PDB entry 7C0M | electron microscopy, 3.90 A resolution | chains H and J of the 22 polymer chains in the assembly

[Chain H]
Protein: Histone H2B type 1-J
Organism: Homo sapiens
UniProtKB: P06899 (H2B1J_HUMAN); residues 1-125 here correspond to UniProt positions 2-126 (UniProt number = residue number + 1)
Sequence (129 residues; row label = number of the first residue in the row; numbers below 1 keep their minus sign (Gly-3 is residue -3)):
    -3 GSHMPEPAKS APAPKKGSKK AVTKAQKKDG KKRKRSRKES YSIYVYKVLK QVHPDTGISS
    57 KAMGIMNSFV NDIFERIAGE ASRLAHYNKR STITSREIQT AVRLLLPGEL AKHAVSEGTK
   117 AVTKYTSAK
Disordered / not traced: -3 to 31, 125
Differences from the reference sequence: expression tag (-3 to 0)
UniProt features mapped onto this chain:
  - modified residue: Pro1 (N-acetylproline), Glu2 (ADP-ribosyl glutamic acid), Lys5 (N6-(2-hydroxyisobutyryl)lysine), Ser6 (ADP-ribosylserine), Lys11 (N6-(beta-hydroxybutyryl)lysine), Lys12 (N6-(2-hydroxyisobutyryl)lysine), Ser14 (Phosphoserine), Lys15 (N6-acetyllysine), Lys16 (N6-(beta-hydroxybutyryl)lysine), Lys20 (N6-(2-hydroxyisobutyryl)lysine), Lys23 (N6-(2-hydroxyisobutyryl)lysine), Lys24 (N6-(2-hydroxyisobutyryl)lysine), Lys34 (N6-(2-hydroxyisobutyryl)lysine), Glu35 (PolyADP-ribosyl glutamic acid), Ser36 (Phosphoserine), Lys43 (N6-(2-hydroxyisobutyryl)lysine), Lys46 (N6-(2-hydroxyisobutyryl)lysine), Lys57 (N6,N6-dimethyllysine), Arg79 (Dimethylated arginine), Lys85 (N6,N6,N6-trimethyllysine) and 6 more in UniProt
  - glycosylation: Ser112 (O-linked (GlcNAc) serine)
  - cross-link (Glycyl lysine isopeptide (Lys-Gly)): Lys5 (interchain with G-Cter in SUMO2), Lys20 (interchain with G-Cter in SUMO2), Lys34 (interchain with G-Cter in ubiquitin), Lys120 (interchain with G-Cter in ubiquitin)

[Chain J]
Molecule: 145-nt DNA strand
Organism: synthetic construct
Sequence (145 nucleotides; each row starts with the number of its first residue):
     1 ATCGATGTAT ATATCTGACA CGTGCCTGGA GACTAGGGAG TAATCCCCTT GGCGGTTAAA
    61 ACGCGGGGGA CAGCGCGTAC GTGCGTTTAA GCGGTGCTAG AGCTGTCTAC GACCAATTGA
   121 GCGGCCTCGG CACCGGGATT CTGAT

[Chain H / chain J interface]
Contacting residue pairs - 14 pairs, chain H then chain J:
  Ser32(H) - DT27(J)  phosphate contact
  Arg33(H) - DC26(J)  hydrogen bond to the base
  Arg33(H) - DT27(J)  sugar contact
  Tyr42(H) - DA20(J)  hydrogen bond to the phosphate
  Gly53(H) - DA20(J)  phosphate contact
  Ile54(H) - DA20(J)  phosphate contact
  Ser55(H) - DC19(J)  hydrogen bond to the phosphate
  Ser56(H) - DC19(J)  hydrogen bond to the phosphate
  Arg86(H) - DA39(J)  phosphate contact
  Arg86(H) - DG40(J)  salt bridge to the phosphate
  Ser87(H) - DG38(J)  hydrogen bond to the phosphate
  Ser87(H) - DA39(J)  hydrogen bond to the phosphate
  Thr88(H) - DG38(J)  phosphate contact
  Thr88(H) - DA39(J)  hydrogen bond to the phosphate
Other interface residues (no listed pair), chain H (11 interface residues in all): Lys85
Other interface residues (no listed pair), chain J (9 interface residues in all): DC21, DG28

[Overview]
11 residues of chain H face 9 of chain J across their interface, with 7 hydrogen bonds and 1 salt bridge.
Polar pairs include Arg33(H)-DC26(J), Tyr42(H)-DA20(J) and Ser55(H)-DC19(J).
Chain H is Histone H2B type 1-J (Homo sapiens) and chain J is a 145-nt DNA strand (synthetic construct); the
structure, Human cGAS-nucleosome complex, was determined by electron microscopy.
